6OMQ - chains A and B; structure by X-ray diffraction, 1.86 A resolution.

== Chain A (and B) ==
Molecule: PtmU3
Organism: Streptomyces platensis
Notes: chain B of this document is another copy of the same molecule, construct and numbering; everything in this record applies to it too
UniProtKB: A0A0A0UVH9 (A0A0A0UVH9_STRPT); residue numbers follow UniProt; this construct covers 1-356
Chain sequence (356 residues; numbered 1 to 356; the number before each row is that of its first residue):
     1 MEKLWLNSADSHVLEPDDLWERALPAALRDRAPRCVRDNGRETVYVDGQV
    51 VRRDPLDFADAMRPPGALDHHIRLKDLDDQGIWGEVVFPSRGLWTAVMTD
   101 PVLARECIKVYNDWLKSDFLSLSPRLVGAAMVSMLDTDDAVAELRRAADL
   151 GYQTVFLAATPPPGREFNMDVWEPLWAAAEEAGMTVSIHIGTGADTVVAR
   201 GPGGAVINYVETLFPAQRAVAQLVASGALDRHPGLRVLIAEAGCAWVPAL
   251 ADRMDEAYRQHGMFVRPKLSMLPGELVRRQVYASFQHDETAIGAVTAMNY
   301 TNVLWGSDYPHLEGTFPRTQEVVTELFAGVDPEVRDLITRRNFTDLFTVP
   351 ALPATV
Ion coordination: Mn2+ site 1: Asp10, His12, His189, Glu241, Asp308; Mn2+ site 2: Asp38 (shared with His71(B) of chain B); Mn2+ site 3: Glu241, Asp308, His311, Glu313; Mn2+ site 4: Gln260 (shared with Leu312(B), Gly314(B) of chain B); Mn2+ site 5: Leu312, Gly314 (shared with Gln260(B) of chain B)
From the paper describing this entry:
  - binding site for the ligand MZD: Arg52, Leu93, Ile190, Asn208
  - mutagenesis - R52A: decreased catalytic activity
  - binding site for the ligand MZD: Arg200 (by similarity / conservation)
  - conformationally variable residues (domain motion, loop rearrangement): Ala23 to Arg63, Gly193 to Arg200
  - mutagenesis - T196A: unchanged catalytic activity
  - mutagenesis - E241A: abolished catalytic activity
  - mutagenesis - D10A, D10A/H189A, H189A: abolished expression

== How chain A and chain B interact ==
Contacting residue pairs (101):
  Pro55(A) with Phe264(B)
  Asp57(A) with Met263(B)
  Asp60(A) with Met263(B)
  Asn168(A) with Gly201(B); Pro202(B), hydrogen bond (side chain-backbone); Ile207(B)
  Ile190(A) with Arg253(B)
  Val197(A) with Arg218(B)
  Gly201(A) with Asn168(B)
  Pro202(A) with Asn168(B), hydrogen bond (backbone-side chain); Arg266(B)
  Gly203(A) with Ala225(B); Arg266(B), hydrogen bond (backbone-backbone); Pro267(B)
  Ala205(A) with Phe264(B)
  Val206(A) with Ala225(B), hydrophobic; Met254(B), hydrophobic
  Ile207(A) with Asn168(B); Gln222(B)
  Tyr209(A) with Arg253(B), hydrogen bond (backbone-side chain); Glu256(B), hydrogen bond; Ala257(B), hydrophobic; His261(B)
  Val210(A) with Ala221(B), hydrophobic; Leu250(B), hydrophobic; Met254(B), hydrophobic
  Glu211(A) with Arg218(B), salt bridge
  Thr212(A) with Arg253(B), hydrogen bond
  Leu213(A) with Arg253(B)
  Phe214(A) with Phe214(B), hydrophobic; Gln217(B); Arg218(B)
  Gln217(A) with Phe214(B); Gln217(B), hydrogen bond
  Arg218(A) with Glu211(B), salt bridge; Phe214(B)
  Ala221(A) with Ile207(B); Val210(B), hydrophobic
  Gln222(A) with Ile207(B)
  Ala225(A) with Gly203(B); Val206(B), hydrophobic
  Glu241(A) with Arg253(B), hydrogen bond (backbone-side chain)
  Ala242(A) with Arg253(B)
  Ala245(A) with Ala249(B), hydrophobic; Met298(B), hydrophobic
  Trp246(A) with Ala249(B)
  Pro248(A) with Thr290(B)
  Ala249(A) with Ala245(B), hydrophobic; Trp246(B)
  Leu250(A) with Val210(B), hydrophobic; Leu213(B), hydrophobic
  Asp252(A) with Asp288(B); Glu289(B), hydrogen bond (side chain-backbone); Thr290(B), hydrogen bond
  Arg253(A) with Ile190(B); Tyr209(B), hydrogen bond (side chain-backbone); Thr212(B), hydrogen bond; Leu213(B); Glu241(B), hydrogen bond (side chain-backbone); Ala242(B)
  Met254(A) with Val206(B), hydrophobic; Val210(B), hydrophobic
  Glu256(A) with Tyr209(B), hydrogen bond; Gln286(B), hydrogen bond; His287(B), salt bridge; Asp288(B); Glu313(B)
  Ala257(A) with Tyr209(B), hydrophobic
  Gln260(A) with His287(B); Leu312(B)
  His261(A) with Tyr209(B); Glu313(B), salt bridge
  Phe264(A) with Phe58(B), hydrophobic; Ala205(B)
  Arg266(A) with Pro202(B); Gly203(B), hydrogen bond (backbone-backbone)
  Pro267(A) with Gly203(B)
  Gln286(A) with Glu256(B)
  His287(A) with Glu256(B), salt bridge; Gln260(B)
  Asp288(A) with Asp252(B); Glu256(B)
  Glu289(A) with Asp252(B), hydrogen bond (backbone-side chain)
  Thr290(A) with Pro248(B); Ala249(B); Asp252(B), hydrogen bond; Met298(B)
  Gly293(A) with Met298(B)
  Ala294(A) with Met298(B)
  Ala297(A) with Ala297(B), hydrophobic
  Met298(A) with Ala245(B), hydrophobic; Thr290(B); Gly293(B); Ala294(B); Met298(B), hydrophobic
  Leu312(A) with Gln260(B); His261(B)
  Glu313(A) with Glu256(B); Gln260(B); His261(B), salt bridge
  Gly314(A) with Gln260(B)
Also at the interface, not in a pair above, chain A (64 interface residues in all): Leu56, Ala61, Met169, Asp170, Gly204, Ser226, Gly243, Tyr258, Met263, Val265, Arg278, Thr296
Also at the interface, not in a pair above, chain B (59 interface residues in all): Pro55, Met169, Asp170, Gly204, Ser226, Gly243, Tyr258, Val265, Thr296, Gly314

== In short ==
64 residues of chain A and 59 residues of chain B are in contact; the contacts include 18 hydrogen bonds and 6
salt bridges. Among the polar pairs are Glu211(A)-Arg218(B), Glu256(A)-His287(B) and His261(A)-Glu313(B). From
the paper: a binding site for the ligand MZD at Arg52(A), Leu93(A) and Ile190(A) among others; D10A,
D10A/H189A and H189A of chain A abolish expression; 6 substitutions were tested in all.
Chain A and chain B are both PtmU3 (Streptomyces platensis); the structure, Crystal structure of PtmU3
complexed with PTM substrate, was determined by X-ray diffraction, deposited together with 6OMP.
